Entry 2J9V (X-ray diffraction, 2.00 A resolution); this record covers chain A.

# Chain A
Name: Vacuolar protein sorting-associated protein 28
Source organism: Saccharomyces cerevisiae
UniProt: Q02767 (VPS28_YEAST); residue numbers follow UniProt; this construct covers 148-242
Amino-acid sequence (99 residues; numbered 144 to 242; the number before each row is that of its first residue):
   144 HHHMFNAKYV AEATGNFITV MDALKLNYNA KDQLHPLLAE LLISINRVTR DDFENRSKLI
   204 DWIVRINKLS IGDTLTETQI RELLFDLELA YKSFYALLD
UniProt features mapped onto this chain:
  - mutagenesis: Phe-228 to Glu-231 (Abolishes interaction with VPS20)

# Summary
From UniProt: 4 mutagenesis sites.
Chain A is Vacuolar protein sorting-associated protein 28 (Saccharomyces cerevisiae); the structure, 2
Angstrom X-ray structure of the yeast ESCRT-I Vps28 C-terminus, was determined by X-ray diffraction together
with 2J9U and 2J9W from the same study.
